Entry 7PIC (electron microscopy, 9.10 A resolution (very low resolution: no residue pairs are listed; an interface is given only as per-side residue counts)); this record covers chains m and 3 of the 53 polymer chains in the assembly.

[Chain m]
Protein: 50S ribosomal protein L17
From: Mycoplasma pneumoniae M129
UniProtKB: Q59547 (RL17_MYCPN); residue numbers follow UniProt; this construct covers 1-124
Chain sequence (124 residues; numbered 1 to 124; the number before each row is that of its first residue):
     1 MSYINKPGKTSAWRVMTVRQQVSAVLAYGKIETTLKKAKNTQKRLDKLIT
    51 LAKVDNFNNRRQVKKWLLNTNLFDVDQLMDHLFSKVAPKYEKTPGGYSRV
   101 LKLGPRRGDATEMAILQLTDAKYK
Unresolved in the structure: 1, 121-124

[Chain 3]
Molecule: 23S ribosomal RNA
From: Mycoplasma pneumoniae M129
Sequence (2907 nucleotides; row label = number of the first residue in the row):
     1 UACAAUAAGUUACUAAGGGCUUAUGGUGGAUGCCUUGGCACUAAUAGGCG
    51 AUGAAGGACGUGUUAACCUGCGAUAAGCUUCGGGUAGGUGGUAAGAACCU
   101 CAGAUCCGGAGAUUUCCGAAUGGAGCAAUCCGGUAGUUGGAAACAGCUAU
   151 CAUUAAUUGAUGAAUAAAUAGUCAAUUAAAGCAAUACGUGGUGAAGUGAA
   201 ACAUCUCAGUAGCCACAGGAAAAGAAAACGAAUGUGAUUCCGUGUGUAGU
   251 GGCGAGCGAAAGCGGAACAGGCCAAACUUAUCAUUAGAUAGGGGUUGUAG
   301 GGCUUGCAAUGUGGACUUGAAAACGAUAGAAGAAGCUGUUGGAAAGCAGC
   351 GCGCAAAAGGGUGAUAGCCCCGUAUUUGAAAUUGUUUUCAUACCUAGCGA
   401 GAUCCCUGAGUAGCUCGGAAAACGUUAUUUUGAGUGAAUCUGCCCAGACC
   451 AUUGGGUAAGCCUAAAUACUAAUUAGUGACCGAUAGCGAAACAGUACCGU
   501 GAGGGAAAGGUGAAAAGAACCCAGAGAUGGGAGUGAAAUAGAUUCUGAAA
   551 CCAUAUGCCUACAACGUGUCAGAGCACAUUAAUGUGUGAUGGCGUGCGUU
   601 UUGAAGUAUGAGCCGGCGAGUUAUGAUAGCAAGCGUUAGUUAACCAGGAG
   651 AUGGGGAGCUGUAGCGAAAGCGAGUUUUAAAAGAGCGUUUGUUUGUUAUU
   701 AUAGACCCGAAACGGGUUGAGCUAGUCAUGAGCAGGUUGAAGGUUGAGUA
   751 ACAUCAACUGGAGGACCGAACCGACUCUCGUUGAAACGAUAGCGGAUGAC
   801 UUGUGAUUAGGGGUGAAAUUCCAAUCGAAAUCCGUGAUAGCUGGUUCUCG
   851 UCGAAAUAGCUUUAAGGCUAGCGUGAGAUCACAAAUAAGUGGAGGUAAAG
   901 CUACUGAAUGUAUGAUGGCGCCACCUAGGCGUACUGAAUACAAUUAAACU
   951 CUGAAUGCCAUUUAUUUUAUUCUCGCAGUCAGACAGUGGGGGAUAAGCUU
  1001 CAUUGUCAAGAGGGGAAGAGCCCAGAUCAUUAAAUAAGGUCCCCAAAAUA
  1051 UACUAAGUGGAAAAGGAUGUGAAAGUGCUAAAACAGCAAGGAUGUUGGCU
  1101 UAGAAGCAGCCAUCGUUUAAAGAGUGCGUAACAGCUCACUUGUCGAGUGU
  1151 UUUUGCGCCGAAGAUGUAACGGGGCUAAGUAUAUUACCGAAUUUAUGGAU
  1201 AAGAUUUAUAUCUUGUGGUAGACGAGCGUUGUAUUGGAGUUGAAGUCAAA
  1251 GCGUGAGCAUUGGUGGAUCCAAUACAAGUGAGAAUGCCGGCAUGAGUAAC
  1301 GCUUGGGAGUGAGAAUCUCCCAAACCGAUUGACUAAGGUUUCCUGGACCA
  1351 GGGUCGUCCUUCCAGGGUUAGUCUGGACCUAAGCUGAGGCUGAAAAGCGU
  1401 AGGCGAUGGACAACAGGUUAAUAUUCCUGUACUUACAGUUAGACUGAUGG
  1451 AGUGACAAAGAAGGUUUUCCACCCCCAUAAUUGGAUUUGGGGAUAAAUCA
  1501 UAAGGUGGUACAAUAGGCAAAUCCGUUGUGCAUAACAUUGAGUGAUGAUG
  1551 UCGAGUGAAUGAGUGAUCAAGUAGCGAAGGUGGUAUUAAUCAUGCUUUCA
  1601 AGAAAAGCUUCUAGGGUUAAUCUAGCUGUAACCAGUACCGAGAACGAACA
  1651 CACGUAGUCAAGGAGAGGAUCCUAAGGUUAGCGAGUGAACUAUAGCCAAG
  1701 GAACUCUGCAAAUUAACCCCGUAAGUUAGCGAGAAGGGGUGCUUAUGUAA
  1751 AAGUAAGCCGCAGUGAAGAACGAGGGGGGACUGUUUAACUAAAACACAAC
  1801 UCUAUGCCAAACCGUAAGGUGAUGUAUAUGGGGUGACACCUGCCCAGUGC
  1851 UGGAAGGUUAAAGAAGGAGGUUAGCGCAAGCGAAGCUUUUAACUGAAGCC
  1901 CCAGUGAACGGCGGCCGUAACUAUAACGGUCCUAAGGUAGCGAAAUUCCU
  1951 AGUCGGGUAAAUUCCGUCCCGCUUGAAUGGUGUAACCAUCUCUUGACUGU
  2001 CUCGGCUAUAGACUCGGUGAAAUCCAGGUACGGGUGAAGACACCCGUUAG
  2051 GCGCAACGGGACGGAAAGACCCCGUGAAGCUUUACUGUAGCUUAAUAUUG
  2101 AUCAGGACAUUAUCAUGUAGAGAAUAGGUAGGAGCAAUCGAUGCAAGUUC
  2151 GCUAGGACUUGUUGAUGCGAAAGGUGGAAUACUACCCUUGGUUGUGUGCU
  2201 GUUCUAAUUGGUAACUGUUAUCCAGUUUCAAGACAGUGUUAGGUGGGCAG
  2251 UUUGACUGGGGCGGUCGCCUCCUAAAAGGUAACGGAGGCGUACAAAGGUA
  2301 CCUUCAGUACGGUUGGAAAUCGUAUGUAGAGUGUAAUGGUGUAAGGGUGC
  2351 UUGACUGUGAGACAUACAGGUCGAACAGGUGAGAAAUCAGGUCAUAGUGA
  2401 UCCGGUGGUCCAGUAUGGAAUGGCCAUCGCUCAACGGAUAAAAGCUACUC
  2451 CGGGGAUAACAGGCUGAUACUGCCCAAGAGUUCAUAUCGACGGCAGUGUU
  2501 UGGCACCUCGAUGUCGACUCAUCUCAUCCUCGAGCUGAAGCAGGUUCGAA
  2551 GGGUUCGGCUGUUCGCCGAUUAAAGAGAUACGUGAGUUGGGUUCAAACCG
  2601 UCGUGAGACAGGUUGGUCCCUAUCUAUUGUGCCCGUAGGAAGAUUGAAGA
  2651 GUGUUGCUUCUAGUACGAGAGGACCGAAGCGAGGACACCUCUUAUGCUCC
  2701 AGUUGUAGCGCCAGCUGCACCGCUGGGUAGUAACGUGUCUAUUAGAUAAA
  2751 CGCUGAAAGCAUCUAAGUGUGAAACUAUCUCAAAGAUUAAUCUUCCCAUU
  2801 UCGCAAGAAAGUAAGAGCCGUCAAAGACGAUGACGUUGAUAGGUUACAGG
  2851 UGUAAGCAUAGUGAUAUGUUGAGCUGAGUAAUACUAAUUGCUCGAGGACU
  2901 UAUUGGA
Unresolved in the structure: 1-7, 923-927, 1560-1569, 2901-2907

[Interface between chain m and chain 3]
At this resolution (9 A) residue pairs are not listed: 55 residues of chain m and 51 of chain 3 lie at the interface.

[In short]
55 residues of chain m and 51 residues of chain 3 are in contact.
Chain m is 50S ribosomal protein L17 and chain 3 is 23S ribosomal RNA, both from Mycoplasma pneumoniae M129;
the structure, 70S ribosome with P/E-site tRNA in spectinomycin-treated Mycoplasma pneumoniae cells, was
determined by electron microscopy (same publication as 7OOC, 7OOD, 7P6Z, 7PAH, 7PAI, 7PAJ and 23 further
entries).
